6CNB - chains S and X of the 21 polymer chains in the assembly; structure by electron microscopy, 4.10 A resolution (low resolution: residue-level contacts below are approximate; hydrogen-bond / salt-bridge calls are withheld).

== Chain S ==
Name: Transcription factor TFIIIB component B''
From: Saccharomyces cerevisiae (strain ATCC 204508 / S288c)
UniProtKB: P46678 (TFC5_YEAST); the construct has insertions or renumbered stretches relative to UniProt, so the offset changes along the chain: -39 to 276 = UniProt 1-316; 360-594 = UniProt 360-594
Sequence (594 residues; row label = number of the first residue in the row; note: 40 numbers in that range are skipped by the numbering (no residue carries them; nothing is unmodelled there); numbers below 1 keep their minus sign (Met-39 is residue -39); X marks 43 residues of unknown identity (built as UNK)):
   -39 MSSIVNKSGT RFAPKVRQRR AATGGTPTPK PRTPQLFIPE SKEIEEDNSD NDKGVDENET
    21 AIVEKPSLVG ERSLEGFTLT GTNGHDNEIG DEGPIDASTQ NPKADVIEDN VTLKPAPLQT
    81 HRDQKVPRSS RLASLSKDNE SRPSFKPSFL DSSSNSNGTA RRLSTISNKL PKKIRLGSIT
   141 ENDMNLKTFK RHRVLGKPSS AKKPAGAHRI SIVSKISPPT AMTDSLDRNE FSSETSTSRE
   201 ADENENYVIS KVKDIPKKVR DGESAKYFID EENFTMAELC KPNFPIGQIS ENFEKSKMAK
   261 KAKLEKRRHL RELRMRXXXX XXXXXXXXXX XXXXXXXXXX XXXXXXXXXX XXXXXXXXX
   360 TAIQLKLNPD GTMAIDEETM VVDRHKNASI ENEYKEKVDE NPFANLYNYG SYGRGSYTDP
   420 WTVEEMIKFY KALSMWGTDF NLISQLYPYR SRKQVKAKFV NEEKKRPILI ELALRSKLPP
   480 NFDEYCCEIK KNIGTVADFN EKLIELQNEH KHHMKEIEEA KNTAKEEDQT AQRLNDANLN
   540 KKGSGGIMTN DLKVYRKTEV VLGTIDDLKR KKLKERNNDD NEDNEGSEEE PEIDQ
Disordered / not traced: -39 to 276, 534-594
Swiss-Prot annotation at these positions:
  - modified residue (Phosphoserine): Ser9, Ser138

== Chain X ==
Molecule: 71-nt DNA strand
Sequence (71 nucleotides; numbered 1 to 71; the number before each row is that of its first residue):
     1 TTTTCAACAT ATATTAGTAA TACTTTTTCT GTATTTTTTT TTTTTTTTTA AATGACTCCA
    61 TGGCCAAGTT G
Disordered / not traced: 32-49, 70-71

== Interface between chain S and chain X ==
Pairs across the interface (8; chain S residue first):
  Arg413(S) with DA11(X); DT12(X)
  Gly414(S) with DA11(X)
  Thr417(S) with DA9(X); DT10(X)
  Ala456(S) with DT10(X)
  Asn460(S) with DA9(X)
  Lys464(S) with DA9(X)
Other interface residues (no listed pair), chain S (8 interface residues in all): Ser415, Gln453
Other interface residues (no listed pair), chain X (5 interface residues in all): DC8

== In short ==
Chain S and chain X form an interface of 8 and 5 residues respectively.
Here chain S is Transcription factor TFIIIB component B'' (Saccharomyces cerevisiae (strain ATCC 204508 /
S288c)) and chain X is a 71-nt DNA strand. Entry 6CNB (Yeast RNA polymerase III initial transcribing complex)
was determined by electron microscopy (same publication as 6CNC, 6CND and 6CNF).
